9BTI - chains D and H of the 8 polymer chains in the assembly; structure by electron microscopy, 4.14 A resolution (low resolution: residue-level contacts below are approximate; hydrogen-bond / salt-bridge calls are withheld).

== Chain D ==
Molecule: Fab 40591-a.01 heavy chain
Source organism: Macaca mulatta
Notes: antibody fragment or engineered binder
Amino-acid sequence (245 residues; numbered 1 to 225 plus 20 insertion-coded residues; the number before each row is that of its first residue; a row labelled like 82A-82C holds insertion residues (82A, then the next letters in order)):
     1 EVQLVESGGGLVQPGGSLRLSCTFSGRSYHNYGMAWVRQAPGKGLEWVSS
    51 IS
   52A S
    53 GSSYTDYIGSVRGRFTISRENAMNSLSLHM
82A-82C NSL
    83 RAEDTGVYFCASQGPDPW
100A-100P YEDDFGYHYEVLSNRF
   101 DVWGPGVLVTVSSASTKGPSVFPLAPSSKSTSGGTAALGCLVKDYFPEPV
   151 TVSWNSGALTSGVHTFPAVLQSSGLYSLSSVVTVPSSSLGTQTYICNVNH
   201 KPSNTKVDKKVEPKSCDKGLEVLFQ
Disordered / not traced: 113-225
Disulfides: Cys22-Cys92

== Chain H ==
Molecule: Envelope glycoprotein gp120
Source organism: Human immunodeficiency virus 1
UniProtKB: A0A8A0W558 (A0A8A0W558_9HIV1); the construct lacks a stretch of the UniProt sequence and is renumbered around it, so the offset changes along the chain: 31-137 = UniProt 29-135; 143-309 = UniProt 136-302; 312-321 = UniProt 303-312; 322-354 = UniProt 314-346; 3 more segments
Amino-acid sequence (479 residues; each row starts with the number of its first residue; note: 25 numbers in that range are skipped by the numbering (no residue carries them; nothing is unmodelled there); a row labelled like 395A-395R holds insertion residues (395A, then the next letters in order)):
    29 GPAENLWVTVYYGVPVWREADTTLFCASDAKGYDTEAHNVWATHACVPTD
    79 PNPQEIYLENVTENFNMWKNNMVEQMHTDIISLWDESLKPCVKLTPLCVT
   129 LDCQAFNSS
   143 SHTNSSIAMQEMKNCSFNVTTELRDKKKKEYSLFYKLDIVQINKNGRQYR
   193 LINCNTSACTQICPKVSFEPIPIHFCAPAGFAILKCNEKHFNGTGPCKNV
   243 STVQCTHGIKPVVSTQLLLNGSLAEEEVVIRSENITDNAKTIIVQLAKPV
   293 KINCTRPNNMTRKSIRI
   312 GPGQTFYALG
  321A D
   322 IIGNIRKPYCNVSKREWNNTLQQVAAQLRKSFN
   356 NTTIVFEKSSGGDLEVTTHSFNCGGEFFYCNTSGLFNSTW
395A-395R TNSTWTNSTTGSNGTESN
   412 DTITLQCRIKQIINMWQRVGRCMYAPPIPGVIRCESNITGLLLTRDG
   460 GNSTQNETFRPGGGDMRDNWRSELYKYKVVQIEPLGVAPTHCKRRVVERR
   510 RRRR
Disordered / not traced: 29-30, 59-62, 143-149, 356-357, 395A-395R, 460-464, 505-513
Construct notes: expression tag (29-30, 512-513); conflict Asn33 (Lys31 in A0A8A0W558), Asn80 (Arg78 in A0A8A0W558), Ile84 (Met82 in A0A8A0W558), 26 further conflict positions vs the reference (A0A8A0W558) not listed
Disulfides: Cys54-Cys74, Cys119-Cys205, Cys126-Cys196, Cys131-Cys157, Cys201-Cys433, Cys218-Cys247, Cys228-Cys239, Cys378-Cys445, Cys385-Cys418
Glycans and other covalent adducts: N-acetylglucosamine (NAG) linked to Asn88, Asn135, Asn156, Asn160, Asn197, Asn234, Asn241, Asn295, Asn301, Asn332, Asn339, Asn386, Asn392, Asn448; glycan linked to Asn262

== Interface between chain D and chain H ==
Residue-residue contacts (22):
  His30(D) - Lys168(H)
  Ser52A(D) - Lys168(H)
  Gly53(D) - Lys168(H)
  Tyr56(D) - Lys170(H)
  Tyr56(D) - Lys171(H)
  Tyr56(D) - Glu172(H)
  Trp100(D) - Asp167(H)
  Phe100E(D) - Arg166(H)
  Gly100F(D) - Arg166(H)
  Gly100F(D) - Asp167(H)
  Tyr100G(D) - Asn160(H)
  Tyr100G(D) - Asp167(H)
  Tyr100G(D) - Lys169(H)
  His100H(D) - Asp167(H)
  His100H(D) - Lys168(H)
  His100H(D) - Lys169(H)
  Tyr100I(D) - Asn160(H)
  Tyr100I(D) - Lys169(H)
  Tyr100I(D) - Lys171(H)
  Glu100J(D) - Lys168(H)
  Glu100J(D) - Lys169(H)
  Glu100J(D) - Lys170(H)
Other interface residues (no listed pair), chain D (13 interface residues in all): Ser55, Asp98
From the paper, about this interface:
  - residue pairs: His30(D)-Lys168(H) (cation-pi contact), His100H(D)-Lys168(H) (cation-pi contact), Phe100E(D)-Arg166(H) (cation-pi contact), Tyr100G(D)-Lys169(H)
  - epitope / paratope residues, chain D: His30(D), Phe100E(D), Tyr100G(D), His100H(D), Tyr100I(D)
  - epitope / paratope residues, chain H: Lys168(H), Lys171(H)

== Overview ==
Chain D and chain H form an interface of 13 and 8 residues respectively. The authors report cation-pi contacts
between His30(D) and Lys168(H), His100H(D) and Lys168(H) and Phe100E(D) and Arg166(H); a contact between
Tyr100G(D) and Lys169(H). From the paper: epitope/paratope residues His30(D), Phe100E(D) and Lys168(H) among
others.
Chain D is Fab 40591-a.01 heavy chain (Macaca mulatta) and chain H is Envelope glycoprotein gp120 (Human
immunodeficiency virus 1); the structure, Rhesus Fab 40591-a.01 in complex with T250.4 RnS SOSIP Env, was
determined by electron microscopy, deposited together with 9BNK, 9BNM, 9BNP, 9BTH, 9BTJ, 9BTL and 9BTV.
